4AHO - chains B and C of the 4 polymer chains in the assembly; structure by X-ray diffraction, 2.00 A resolution.

[Chain B (and C)]
Protein: N-acetylneuraminate lyase
Source organism: Staphylococcus aureus SUBSP. aureus nctc 8325
Notes: EC 4.1.3.3; chain C of this document is another copy of the same molecule, construct and numbering; everything in this record applies to it too
UniProt: Q2G160 (NANA_STAA8); residues 1-293 here = UniProt positions 1-293
Amino-acid sequence (299 residues; each row starts with the number of its first residue; numbers below 1 keep their minus sign (His-5 is residue -5)):
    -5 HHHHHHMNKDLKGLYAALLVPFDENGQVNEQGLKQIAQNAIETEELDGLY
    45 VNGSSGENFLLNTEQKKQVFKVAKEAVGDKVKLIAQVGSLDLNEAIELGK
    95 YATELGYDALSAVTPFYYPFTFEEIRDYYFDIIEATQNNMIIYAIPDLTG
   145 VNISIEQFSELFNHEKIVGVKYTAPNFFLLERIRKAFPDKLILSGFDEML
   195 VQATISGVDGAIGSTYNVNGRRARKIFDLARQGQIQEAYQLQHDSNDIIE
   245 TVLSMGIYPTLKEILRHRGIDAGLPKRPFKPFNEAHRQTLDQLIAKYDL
Unresolved in the structure: -5 to 0, 138-146 (chain C: -5 to 1, 138-146)
Differences from the reference sequence: expression tag (-5 to 0)
Modified / non-standard residues: Lys165 (l-thialysine; SLZ)

[How chain B and chain C interact]
Residue-residue contacts - 61 pairs, chain B then chain C:
  Asn19(B) with Asn87(C), hydrogen bond (backbone-side chain)
  Gln21(B) with Asn87(C)
  Ser48(B) with Tyr111(C), hydrogen bond; Tyr112(C), hydrogen bond (backbone-side chain)
  Glu51(B) with Tyr112(C)
  Asn52(B) with Tyr112(C)
  Phe53(B) with Leu84(C); Tyr111(C); Tyr112(C)
  Leu54(B) with Leu84(C); Asp85(C); Tyr112(C), hydrophobic
  Leu55(B) with Asp85(C)
  Asn56(B) with Asp85(C)
  Leu84(B) with Phe53(C); Leu54(C); Pro272(C)
  Asp85(B) with Leu54(C); Leu55(C); Asn56(C); Lys270(C), salt bridge
  Leu86(B) with Arg271(C)
  Asn87(B) with Asn19(C), hydrogen bond (side chain-backbone); Gln21(C)
  Val107(B) with Tyr111(C)
  Phe110(B) with Phe110(C), hydrophobic; Tyr111(C), hydrophobic
  Tyr111(B) with Ser48(C), hydrogen bond; Phe53(C), hydrophobic; Val107(C); Phe110(C), hydrophobic
  Tyr112(B) with Ser48(C), hydrogen bond (side chain-backbone); Glu51(C); Asn52(C); Phe53(C); Leu54(C), hydrophobic; Tyr252(C), hydrophobic; Phe273(C), hydrophobic
  Phe114(B) with Pro272(C), hydrophobic; Phe273(C), hydrophobic
  Glu117(B) with Lys274(C)
  Glu118(B) with Pro272(C); Phe273(C); Lys274(C), hydrogen bond (side chain-backbone)
  Asp121(B) with Lys274(C), salt bridge
  Tyr122(B) with Pro272(C), hydrophobic
  Asp125(B) with Arg271(C), salt bridge
  Tyr252(B) with Tyr112(C)
  Lys270(B) with Asp85(C), salt bridge; Asn87(C)
  Arg271(B) with Leu86(C); Asp125(C), salt bridge
  Pro272(B) with Leu84(C); Glu118(C); Tyr122(C), hydrophobic
  Phe273(B) with Tyr112(C), hydrophobic; Phe114(C), hydrophobic; Glu118(C)
  Lys274(B) with Glu117(C); Glu118(C), hydrogen bond (backbone-side chain); Asp121(C), salt bridge
Interface residues without a listed pair, chain B (31 interface residues in all): Gly20, Arg120
Interface residues without a listed pair, chain C (30 interface residues in all): Gly20

[Summary]
The interface between chain B and chain C involves 31 residues on one side and 30 on the other, with 8
hydrogen bonds and 6 salt bridges. Among the polar pairs are Asp85(B)-Lys270(C), Asp121(B)-Lys274(C) and
Asp125(B)-Arg271(C).
Both chains are N-acetylneuraminate lyase (Staphylococcus aureus SUBSP. aureus nctc 8325). Entry 4AHO (Crystal
Structure of N-acetylneuraminic acid lyase from Staphylococcus aureus with the chemical modification
thia-lysine at position ...) was determined by X-ray diffraction, deposited together with 4AH7, 4AHP, 4AHQ and
4AMA.
